Entry 4JR5 (X-ray diffraction, 1.91 A resolution); this record covers chains A and B.

== Chain A (and B) ==
Molecule: Nicotinamide phosphoribosyltransferase
Source organism: Homo sapiens
Notes: EC 2.4.2.12; chain B of this document is another copy of the same molecule, construct and numbering; everything in this record applies to it too
UniProt: P43490 (NAMPT_HUMAN); residues 1-491 here = UniProt positions 1-491
Chain sequence (501 residues; numbered 1 to 501; the number before each row is that of its first residue):
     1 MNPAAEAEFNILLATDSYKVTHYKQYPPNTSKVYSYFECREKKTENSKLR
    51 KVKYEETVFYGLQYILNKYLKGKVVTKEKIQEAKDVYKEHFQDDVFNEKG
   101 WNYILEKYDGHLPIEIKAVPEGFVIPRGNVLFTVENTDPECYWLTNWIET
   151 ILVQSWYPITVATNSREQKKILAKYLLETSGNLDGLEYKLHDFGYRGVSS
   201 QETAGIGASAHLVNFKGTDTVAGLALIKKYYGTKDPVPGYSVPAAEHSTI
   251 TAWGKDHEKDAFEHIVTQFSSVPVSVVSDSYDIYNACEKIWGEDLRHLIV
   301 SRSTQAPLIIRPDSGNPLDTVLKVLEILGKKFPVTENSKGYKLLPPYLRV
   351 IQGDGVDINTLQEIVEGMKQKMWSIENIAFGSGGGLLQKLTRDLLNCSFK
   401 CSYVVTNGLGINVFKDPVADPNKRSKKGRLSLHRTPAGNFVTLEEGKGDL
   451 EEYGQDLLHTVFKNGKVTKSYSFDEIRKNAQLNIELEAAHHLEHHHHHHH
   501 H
Disordered / not traced: 1-7, 44-52, 488-501 (chain B: 1-7, 43-51, 487-501)
Sequence notes: expression tag (492-501)
Residues lining bound ligands: 1LS (1-[4-(piperidin-1-ylsulfonyl)phenyl]-3-(pyridin-3-ylmethyl)thiourea): Tyr188, His191, Phe193, Arg196, Asp219, Val242, Ala244, Pro273, Ser275, Ile309, Arg311, Ile351, Ala379

== Interface between chain A and chain B ==
Pairs across the interface (223):
  Phe9(A) with Gln201(B)
  Leu13(A) with Tyr195(B); Val221(B)
  Ala14(A) with Tyr195(B); Gln201(B)
  Thr15(A) with Tyr195(B); Asp219(B); Val221(B)
  Asp16(A) with Tyr195(B); Arg196(B), salt bridge; Asp219(B)
  Ser17(A) with Thr218(B); Asp219(B), hydrogen bond (backbone-backbone); Val221(B); Ser241(B)
  Tyr18(A) with Arg196(B), hydrogen bond; Asp219(B), hydrogen bond (backbone-side chain); Ala244(B); Ala245(B); Glu246(B)
  Lys19(A) with Glu246(B), salt bridge
  Thr21(A) with Pro243(B); Ala244(B); Phe269(B)
  His22(A) with Ala244(B), hydrogen bond (side chain-backbone); Ala245(B); Glu246(B), salt bridge; Thr249(B)
  Lys24(A) with His264(B), hydrogen bond (backbone-side chain); Gln268(B); Phe269(B)
  Gln25(A) with Ala244(B), hydrogen bond (side chain-backbone); Ala245(B); Thr249(B), hydrogen bond; Trp253(B), hydrogen bond (backbone-side chain); His264(B); Ile265(B); Phe269(B)
  Tyr26(A) with Glu246(B); Ser248(B), hydrogen bond; Thr249(B); Ala252(B), hydrophobic; Trp253(B); His264(B)
  Pro27(A) with Ala252(B); Trp253(B)
  Pro28(A) with Trp253(B)
  Tyr69(A) with Gln201(B)
  Val86(A) with Leu224(B), hydrophobic
  Tyr87(A) with Val221(B)
  Glu89(A) with Pro236(B); Val237(B); Tyr240(B)
  His90(A) with Thr218(B), hydrogen bond (side chain-backbone); Leu224(B); Gly239(B), hydrogen bond (side chain-backbone); Tyr240(B); Ser241(B), hydrogen bond (backbone-backbone)
  Phe91(A) with Ser241(B); Val242(B)
  Gln92(A) with Tyr240(B)
  Asp93(A) with Val272(B)
  Val95(A) with Phe269(B), hydrophobic
  Asn146(A) with Glu246(B), hydrogen bond; Ser248(B), hydrogen bond
  Glu149(A) with Arg196(B), salt bridge; Glu246(B)
  Thr150(A) with Tyr195(B); Arg196(B)
  Ile151(A) with Gln201(B)
  Val153(A) with Arg196(B)
  Gln154(A) with Tyr195(B), hydrogen bond (side chain-backbone); Arg196(B); Val198(B); Ser200(B); Gln201(B), hydrogen bond
  Trp156(A) with Arg196(B), hydrogen bond (side chain-backbone); Gly197(B); Val198(B), hydrogen bond (side chain-backbone); Gln388(B)
  Tyr157(A) with Ser199(B)
  Tyr195(A) with Leu13(B); Ala14(B); Thr15(B); Asp16(B); Thr150(B); Gln154(B), hydrogen bond (backbone-side chain)
  Arg196(A) with Asp16(B), salt bridge; Tyr18(B), hydrogen bond; Glu149(B), salt bridge; Thr150(B); Val153(B); Gln154(B); Trp156(B), hydrogen bond (backbone-side chain); Arg392(B)
  Gly197(A) with Trp156(B), hydrogen bond (backbone-side chain)
  Val198(A) with Gln154(B); Trp156(B), hydrogen bond (backbone-side chain)
  Ser199(A) with Tyr157(B); Ser199(B), hydrogen bond; Thr203(B), hydrogen bond; Ile206(B)
  Ser200(A) with Gln154(B); Ser200(B), hydrogen bond; Glu202(B); Thr203(B), hydrogen bond; Ile206(B)
  Gln201(A) with Phe9(B); Ala14(B); Tyr69(B); Ile151(B); Gln154(B), hydrogen bond; Glu202(B), hydrogen bond (backbone-side chain)
  Glu202(A) with Ser200(B); Gln201(B), hydrogen bond (side chain-backbone); Glu202(B), hydrogen bond (side chain-backbone)
  Thr203(A) with Ser199(B), hydrogen bond; Ser200(B), hydrogen bond; Thr203(B), hydrogen bond
  Ile206(A) with Ser199(B); Ser200(B)
  Thr218(A) with Ser17(B); His90(B), hydrogen bond (backbone-side chain)
  Asp219(A) with Thr15(B); Asp16(B); Ser17(B), hydrogen bond (backbone-backbone); Tyr18(B), hydrogen bond (side chain-backbone)
  Val221(A) with Leu13(B); Thr15(B); Ser17(B); Tyr87(B)
  Leu224(A) with Val86(B), hydrophobic; His90(B)
  Pro236(A) with Glu89(B)
  Val237(A) with Glu89(B)
  Gly239(A) with His90(B), hydrogen bond (backbone-side chain)
  Tyr240(A) with Glu89(B); His90(B); Gln92(B)
  Ser241(A) with Ser17(B); His90(B), hydrogen bond (backbone-backbone); Phe91(B)
  Val242(A) with Phe91(B)
  Pro243(A) with Thr21(B)
  Ala244(A) with Tyr18(B); Thr21(B); His22(B), hydrogen bond (backbone-side chain); Gln25(B), hydrogen bond (backbone-side chain)
  Ala245(A) with Tyr18(B); His22(B); Gln25(B)
  Glu246(A) with Tyr18(B); Lys19(B), salt bridge; His22(B), salt bridge; Tyr26(B); Asn146(B), hydrogen bond; Glu149(B)
  His247(A) with Lys415(B)
  Ser248(A) with Tyr26(B), hydrogen bond; Asn146(B), hydrogen bond; Cys401(B)
  Thr249(A) with His22(B); Gln25(B), hydrogen bond; Tyr26(B)
  Thr251(A) with Val413(B); Phe414(B)
  Ala252(A) with Tyr26(B), hydrophobic; Pro27(B); Val404(B); Val413(B), hydrophobic
  Trp253(A) with Gln25(B), hydrogen bond (side chain-backbone); Tyr26(B); Pro27(B); Pro28(B)
  His264(A) with Lys24(B), hydrogen bond (side chain-backbone); Gln25(B); Tyr26(B)
  Ile265(A) with Gln25(B)
  Gln268(A) with Lys24(B)
  Phe269(A) with Thr21(B); Lys24(B); Gln25(B); Val95(B), hydrophobic
  Asp279(A) with Pro417(B)
  Ser280(A) with Lys415(B); Asp416(B), hydrogen bond (backbone-backbone); Pro417(B)
  Tyr281(A) with Phe414(B); Asp416(B); Pro417(B); Val418(B), hydrogen bond (backbone-backbone)
  Asp282(A) with Val418(B)
  Asp313(A) with Lys423(B), hydrogen bond (backbone-side chain)
  Ser314(A) with Pro417(B)
  Asp354(A) with Lys423(B), salt bridge
  Gln388(A) with Trp156(B); Gln388(B); Leu390(B), hydrogen bond (side chain-backbone)
  Lys389(A) with Thr391(B)
  Leu390(A) with Gln388(B), hydrogen bond (backbone-side chain)
  Thr391(A) with Lys389(B)
  Arg392(A) with Arg196(B)
  Cys401(A) with Ser248(B)
  Val404(A) with Ala252(B)
  Ile411(A) with Ala252(B); Gly254(B)
  Val413(A) with Thr251(B)
  Phe414(A) with Thr251(B); Lys255(B); Tyr281(B)
  Lys415(A) with His247(B); Ser280(B)
  Asp416(A) with Ser280(B), hydrogen bond (backbone-backbone); Tyr281(B)
  Pro417(A) with Asp279(B); Ser280(B); Tyr281(B); Ser314(B)
  Val418(A) with Tyr281(B), hydrogen bond (backbone-backbone); Asp282(B)
  Lys423(A) with Asp313(B), hydrogen bond (side chain-backbone); Ser314(B); Asp354(B), salt bridge
Other interface residues (no listed pair), chain A (99 interface residues in all): Phe193, Ala204, Ala222, Val272, Ile283, Tyr284, Arg311, Gly315, Ala419, Asp420, Lys427
Other interface residues (no listed pair), chain B (99 interface residues in all): Asp93, Ala204, Thr220, Ala222, Ile283, Tyr284, Arg311, Gly315, Ala419, Asp420

== In short ==
Chain A and chain B each contribute 99 residues to their interface; the contacts include 55 hydrogen bonds and
10 salt bridges. Among the polar pairs are Asp16(A)-Arg196(B), Lys19(A)-Glu246(B) and His22(A)-Glu246(B).
Bound to chain A: compound 1LS.
Both chains are Nicotinamide phosphoribosyltransferase (Homo sapiens). Entry 4JR5 (Structure-based
Identification of Ureas as Novel Nicotinamide Phosphoribosyltransferase (Nampt) Inhibitors) was determined by
X-ray diffraction together with 4KFN and 4KFO from the same study.
